Entry 7F8V (electron microscopy, 3.30 A resolution); this record covers chains B and C of the 5 polymer chains in the assembly.

Chain B:
Molecule: Guanine nucleotide-binding protein G(I)/G(S)/G(T) subunit beta-1
Organism: Homo sapiens
Reference sequence: P62873 (GBB1_HUMAN); residues 2-340 here = UniProt positions 2-340
Amino-acid sequence (351 residues; each row starts with the number of its first residue; numbers below 1 keep their minus sign (Met-10 is residue -10)):
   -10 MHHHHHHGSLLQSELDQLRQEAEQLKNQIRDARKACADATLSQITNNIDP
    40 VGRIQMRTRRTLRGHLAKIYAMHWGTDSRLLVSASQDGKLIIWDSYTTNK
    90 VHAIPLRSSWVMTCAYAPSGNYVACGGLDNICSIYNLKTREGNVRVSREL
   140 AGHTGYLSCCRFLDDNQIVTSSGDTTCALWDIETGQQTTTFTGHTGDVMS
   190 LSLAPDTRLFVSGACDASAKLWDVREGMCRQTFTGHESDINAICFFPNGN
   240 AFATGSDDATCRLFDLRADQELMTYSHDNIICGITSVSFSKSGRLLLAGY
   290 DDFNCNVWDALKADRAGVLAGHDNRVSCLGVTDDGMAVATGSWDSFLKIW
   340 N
Unresolved in the structure: -10 to 34
Construct notes: expression tag (-10 to 1)
Swiss-Prot annotation at these positions:
  - modified residue: Ser2 (N-acetylserine), His266 (Phosphohistidine)

Chain C:
Molecule: Guanine nucleotide-binding protein G(I)/G(S)/G(O) subunit gamma-2
Organism: Homo sapiens
Reference sequence: P59768 (GBG2_HUMAN); residues 1-71 here = UniProt positions 1-71
Amino-acid sequence (71 residues; each row starts with the number of its first residue):
     1 MASNNTASIAQARKLVEQLKMEANIDRIKVSKAAADLMAYCEAHAKEDPL
    51 LTPVPASENPFREKKFFCAIL
Unresolved in the structure: 1-28, 62-71
Swiss-Prot annotation at these positions:
  - modified residue: Ala2 (N-acetylalanine), Cys68 (Cysteine methyl ester)
  - lipidation: Cys68 (S-geranylgeranyl cysteine)

Chain B / chain C interface:
Pairs across the interface (36):
  Asn35(B) with Met38(C)
  Val40(B) with Leu51(C)
  Arg48(B) with Phe61(C)
  Arg49(B) with Asn59(C); Phe61(C)
  Phe235(B) with Leu37(C), hydrophobic; Tyr40(C), hydrophobic; Cys41(C), hydrophobic
  Pro236(B) with Tyr40(C)
  Asn237(B) with Tyr40(C)
  Leu252(B) with Leu37(C), hydrophobic
  Asp254(B) with Ala33(C)
  Arg256(B) with Lys29(C), hydrogen bond (side chain-backbone); Lys32(C)
  Ala257(B) with Ala33(C), hydrophobic
  Leu261(B) with Val30(C), hydrophobic; Leu37(C), hydrophobic
  Ser279(B) with Asp48(C), hydrogen bond
  Lys280(B) with Tyr40(C)
  Ser281(B) with Tyr40(C); Cys41(C), hydrogen bond (side chain-backbone); His44(C); Ala45(C); Asp48(C)
  Arg283(B) with Cys41(C); Leu51(C)
  Leu284(B) with Leu50(C), hydrophobic
  Leu286(B) with Leu50(C), hydrophobic
  Leu300(B) with Met38(C), hydrophobic; Cys41(C), hydrophobic
  Gly324(B) with Pro49(C); Leu50(C)
  Met325(B) with Pro49(C), hydrophobic; Asn59(C)
  Val327(B) with Leu50(C), hydrophobic
  Asn340(B) with Asn59(C)
Also at the interface, not in a pair above, chain B (29 interface residues in all): Ile43, Met45, Gln259, Glu260, Val320, Asp323
Also at the interface, not in a pair above, chain C (18 interface residues in all): Asp36, Glu47

In short:
Chain B and chain C form an interface of 29 and 18 residues respectively, with 3 hydrogen bonds. Polar
contacts include Arg256(B)-Lys29(C), Ser279(B)-Asp48(C) and Ser281(B)-Cys41(C).
Chain B is Guanine nucleotide-binding protein G(I)/G(S)/G(T) subunit beta-1 and chain C is Guanine
nucleotide-binding protein G(I)/G(S)/G(O) subunit gamma-2, both from Homo sapiens; the structure, Cryo-EM
structure of the cholecystokinin receptor CCKBR in complex with gastrin-17 and Gi, was determined by electron
microscopy, deposited together with 7F8X, 7F8U, 7F8W and 7F8Y.
